Entry 6XPX (X-ray diffraction, 2.60 A resolution); this record covers chains A and B of the 3 polymer chains in the assembly.

[Chain A]
Molecule: Hemagglutinin
Source organism: Influenza A virus
Reference sequence: P03437 (HEMA_I68A0); residues 37-319 here correspond to UniProt positions 53-335 (UniProt number = residue number + 16)
Amino-acid sequence (289 residues; row label = number of the first residue in the row):
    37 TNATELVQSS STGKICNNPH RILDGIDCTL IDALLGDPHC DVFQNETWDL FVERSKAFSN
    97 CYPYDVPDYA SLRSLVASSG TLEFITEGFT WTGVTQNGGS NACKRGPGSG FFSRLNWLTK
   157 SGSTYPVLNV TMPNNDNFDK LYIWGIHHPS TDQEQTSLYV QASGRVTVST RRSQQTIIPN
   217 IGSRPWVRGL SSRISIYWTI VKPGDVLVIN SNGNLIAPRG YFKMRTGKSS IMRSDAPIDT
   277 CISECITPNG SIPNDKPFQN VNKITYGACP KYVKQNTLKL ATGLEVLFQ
Disordered / not traced: 37-40, 312-325
Sequence notes: conflict Asp188 (Asn204 in P03437); expression tag (320-325)
Disulfide bonds: Cys52-Cys277, Cys64-Cys76, Cys97-Cys139, Cys281-Cys305
Covalently attached groups: N-acetylglucosamine (NAG) linked to Asn81, Asn165, Asn285
Ligand contacts:
  - bicine (BCN), molecule 1: Ser95, Tyr100, Asp101, Val102, Tyr105
  - bicine (BCN), molecule 2: Gly124, Phe125, Thr126, Val166, Thr167, Met168, Pro169
Swiss-Prot annotation at these positions:
  - glycosylation (N-linked (GlcNAc...) asparagine): Asn38, Asn81, Asn165, Asn285

[Chain B]
Molecule: S1V2-51 Fab heavy chain
Source organism: Homo sapiens
Notes: antibody fragment or engineered binder
Amino-acid sequence (227 residues; numbered 1 to 227; the number before each row is that of its first residue):
     1 QVQLVESGGG VVQPGRSLRL SCVASGFTFR DSVMHWVRQA PGKGLEWVAV TSFDGGESYS
    61 ADSVKGRFTI SRDNSKSTLS LQMNILRPED TGVYYCARDR GGLDVWGQGT TVTVSGASTK
   121 GPSVFPLAPS SKSTSGGTAA LGCLVKDYFP EPVTVSWNSG ALTSGVHTFP AVLQSSGLYS
   181 LSSVVTVPSS SLGTQTYICN VNHKPSNTKV DKRVEPKSCD KHHHHHH
Disordered / not traced: 132-134, 217-227
Disulfide bonds: Cys22-Cys96, Cys143-Cys199

[How chain A and chain B interact]
Residue-residue contacts - 16 pairs, chain A then chain B:
  Asn216(A) - Phe53(B)
  Asn216(A) - Asp54(B)
  Ile217(A) - Phe53(B)
  Gly218(A) - Phe53(B)
  Ser219(A) - Val33(B)
  Ser219(A) - Ser52(B)
  Ser219(A) - Phe53(B)  hydrogen bond (backbone-backbone)
  Arg220(A) - Val33(B)
  Arg220(A) - Ser52(B)
  Arg220(A) - Phe53(B)
  Arg220(A) - Glu57(B)
  Pro221(A) - Ser52(B)
  Trp222(A) - Asp99(B)  hydrogen bond
  Trp222(A) - Gly101(B)
  Val223(A) - Tyr59(B)
  Arg229(A) - Glu57(B)  salt bridge
Also at the interface, not in a pair above, chain B (11 interface residues in all): Asp31, Val50, Thr51
Interface features reported in the paper:
  - pairs named by the authors: Trp222(A)-Asp99(B)
  - epitope / paratope residues, chain A: Pro221(A), Trp222(A)
  - epitope / paratope residues, chain B: Asp99(B)

[In short]
9 residues of chain A face 11 of chain B across their interface, with 2 hydrogen bonds and 1 salt bridge.
Among the polar pairs are Arg229(A)-Glu57(B), Trp222(A)-Asp99(B) and Ser219(A)-Phe53(B). The authors report a
contact between Trp222(A) and Asp99(B). Bound to chain A: bicine. The paper reports epitope/paratope residues
Pro221(A), Trp222(A) and Asp99(B).
Chain A is Hemagglutinin (Influenza A virus) and chain B is S1V2-51 Fab heavy chain (Homo sapiens); the
structure, Human antibody S1V2-51 in complex with the influenza hemagglutinin head domain of A/Aichi/2/1968
(X-31)(H3N2), was determined by X-ray diffraction, deposited together with 6XPQ, 6XPY, 6XPZ, 6XQ2 and 6XQ4.
